7X3T - chains I and K of the 20 polymer chains in the assembly; structure by electron microscopy, 5.40 A resolution (low resolution: residue-level contacts below are approximate; hydrogen-bond / salt-bridge calls are withheld).

[Chain I]
Molecule: 354-nt DNA strand
Sequence (354 nucleotides; numbered -9 to 344; the number before each row is that of its first residue; numbers below 1 keep their minus sign (DC-9 is residue -9)):
    -9 CCGCGGTACC CTGGAGAATC CCGGTGCCGA GGCCGCTCAA TTGGTCGTAG ACAGCTCTAG
    51 CACCGCTTAA ACGCACGTAC GCGCTGTCCC CCGCGTTTTA ACCGCCAAGG GGATTACTCC
   111 CTAGTCTCCA GGCACGTGTC AGATATATAC ATCCTGAAGC TTGTCGAGAA GCTCGACCTG
   171 GAGAATCCCG GTGCCGAGGC CGCTCAATTG GTCGTAGACA GCTCTAGCAC CGCTTAAACG
   231 CACGTACGCG CTGTCCCCCG CGTTTTAACC GCCAAGGGGA TTACTCCCTA GTCTCCAGGC
   291 ACGTGTCAGA TATATACATC CTGAGCGTAA TCATGGTCAT AGCTGTTTCC TGTG
Disordered / not traced: -9 to 1, 341-344

[Chain K]
Protein: Histone H3
Organism: Xenopus laevis
UniProt: A0A310TTQ1 (A0A310TTQ1_XENLA); residues 0-135 here correspond to UniProt positions 1-136 (UniProt number = residue number + 1)
Chain sequence (136 residues; row label = number of the first residue in the row; numbering starts at 0):
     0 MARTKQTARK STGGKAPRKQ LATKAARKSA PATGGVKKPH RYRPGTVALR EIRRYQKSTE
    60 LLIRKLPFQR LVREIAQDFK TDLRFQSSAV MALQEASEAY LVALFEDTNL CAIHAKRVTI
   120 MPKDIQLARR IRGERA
Disordered / not traced: 0-36, 135

[Interface between chain I and chain K]
Pairs across the interface (24; chain I residue first):
  DA174(I) with Tyr41(K)
  DA175(I) with Tyr41(K); Arg49(K)
  DT176(I) with Arg49(K)
  DC249(I) with Arg40(K); Pro43(K); Gly44(K)
  DG250(I) with Arg40(K); Tyr41(K); Arg42(K); Pro43(K); Gly44(K); Val46(K)
  DC251(I) with His39(K); Arg40(K); Tyr41(K)
  DA258(I) with Arg63(K); Leu65(K); Pro66(K)
  DC259(I) with Arg63(K); Lys64(K); Leu65(K)
  DG267(I) with Arg83(K)
  DG268(I) with Arg83(K)
Other interface residues (no listed pair), chain I (12 interface residues in all): DA172, DG173
Other interface residues (no listed pair), chain K (15 interface residues in all): Thr45, Ala47

[In short]
12 residues of chain I and 15 residues of chain K are in contact.
Chain I is a 354-nt DNA strand and chain K is Histone H3 (Xenopus laevis); the structure, Cryo-EM structure of
ISW1a-dinucleosome, was determined by electron microscopy together with 7X3V, 7X3W and 7X3X from the same
study.
